PDB entry 6RX5 | X-ray diffraction, 1.42 A resolution | chains B and C of the 4 polymer chains in the assembly

== Chain B (and C) ==
Name: Pteridine reductase
From: Trypanosoma brucei brucei
Notes: chain C of this document is another copy of the same molecule, construct and numbering; everything in this record applies to it too
Reference sequence: O76290 (O76290_TRYBB); residues 1-268 here = UniProt positions 1-268
Sequence (288 residues; numbered -19 to 268; the number before each row is that of its first residue; numbers below 1 keep their minus sign (Met-19 is residue -19)):
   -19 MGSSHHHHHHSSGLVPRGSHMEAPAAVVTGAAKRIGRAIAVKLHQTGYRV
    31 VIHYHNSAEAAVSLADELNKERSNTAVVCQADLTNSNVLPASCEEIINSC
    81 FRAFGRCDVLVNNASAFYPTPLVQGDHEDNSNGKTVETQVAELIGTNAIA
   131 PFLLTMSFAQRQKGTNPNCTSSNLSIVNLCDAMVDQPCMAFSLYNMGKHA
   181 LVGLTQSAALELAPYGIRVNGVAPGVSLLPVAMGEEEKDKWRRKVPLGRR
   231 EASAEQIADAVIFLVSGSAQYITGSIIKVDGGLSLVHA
Not modelled in the structure: -19 to 1, 104-113, 143-152 (chain C: -19 to 1, 105-113, 143-152, 206-220)
Differences from the reference sequence: initiating methionine (-19); expression tag (-18 to 0)
Ligand contacts:
  - FE1 (methyl 1-(4-{[(2,4-diaminopteridin-6-yl)methyl](methyl)amino}benzoyl)piperidine-4-carboxylate): Arg14, Ser95, Ala96, Phe97, Pro99, Asp161, Phe171, Tyr174, Gly205, Val206, Leu208, Leu209, Pro210, Met213, Glu217, Trp221
  - NADP (NAP; NADP nicotinamide-adenine-dinucleotide phosphate): Gly10, Arg14, Ile15, Gly16, His33, Tyr34, His35, Asn36, Ser37, Ala61, Asp62, Leu63, Thr64, Asn93, Ala94, Ser95, Ala96, Thr126, Asn127, Leu159, Cys160, Asp161, Tyr174, Lys178, Pro204, Gly205, Val206, Ser207, Leu208

== How chain B and chain C interact ==
Residue-residue contacts - 23 pairs, chain B then chain C:
  Met163(B) - His267(C)
  Asp165(B) - Leu265(C)
  Gln166(B) - Gln166(C)
  Gln166(B) - Ser264(C)
  Gln166(B) - Leu265(C)
  Gln166(B) - Val266(C)
  Gln166(B) - His267(C)
  Pro167(B) - Leu265(C)
  Pro167(B) - His267(C)
  Cys168(B) - His267(C)
  Lys224(B) - Ala268(C)  hydrogen bond (side chain-backbone)
  Ser264(B) - Gln166(C)
  Leu265(B) - Asp165(C)
  Leu265(B) - Gln166(C)
  Leu265(B) - Pro167(C)
  Val266(B) - Ala268(C)  hydrophobic
  His267(B) - Met163(C)
  His267(B) - Gln166(C)
  His267(B) - Pro167(C)
  His267(B) - Trp221(C)
  Ala268(B) - Trp221(C)
  Ala268(B) - Val266(C)  hydrophobic
  Ala268(B) - His267(C)
Interface residues without a listed pair, chain B (12 interface residues in all): Trp221
Interface residues without a listed pair, chain C (12 interface residues in all): Cys168, Leu263

== Overview ==
The chain B/chain C interface involves 12 residues from each chain, with 1 hydrogen bond. The hydrogen-bonded
pair is Lys224(B)-Ala268(C). Ligands of chain B: NADP and compound FE1.
Both chains are Pteridine reductase (Trypanosoma brucei brucei). Entry 6RX5 (Trypanosoma brucei PTR1 (TbPTR1)
in complex with inhibitor 1 (NMT-C0003)) was determined by X-ray diffraction (same publication as 6RX0, 6RX6
and 6RXC).
